PDB entry 9CV7 | electron microscopy, 3.80 A resolution | chains H and L of the 5 polymer chains in the assembly

[Chain H]
Protein: LJF-085 heavy chain Fv
Organism: Macaca mulatta
Chain sequence (123 residues; numbered 1 to 113 plus 11 insertion-coded residues; 1 number in that range is skipped by the numbering (no residue carries it; nothing is unmodelled there); the number before each row is that of its first residue; a row labelled like 82A-82C holds insertion residues (82A, then the next letters in order)):
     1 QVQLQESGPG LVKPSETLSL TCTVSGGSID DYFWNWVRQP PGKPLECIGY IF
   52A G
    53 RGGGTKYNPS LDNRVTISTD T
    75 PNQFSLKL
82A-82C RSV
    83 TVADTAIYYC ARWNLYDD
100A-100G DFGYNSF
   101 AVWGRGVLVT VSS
Unresolved in the structure: 1, 112-113
Disulfide bonds: Cys22-Cys92

[Chain L]
Protein: LJF-085 light chain Fv
Organism: Macaca mulatta
Chain sequence (107 residues; each row starts with the number of its first residue):
     1 DIQMTQSPSS LSASVGDTVT ITCQARHAVG KNLNWYQQKP GRGPQLLIYM ASSRHSGVPS
    61 RFRGSGSGRE FTLTINNLQP EDFATYSCQQ GYTYPWTFGQ GTKVEMK
Unresolved in the structure: 107
Disulfide bonds: Cys23-Cys88

[Interface between chain H and chain L]
Contacting residue pairs - 51 pairs, chain H then chain L:
  Val37(H) with Phe98(L), hydrophobic
  Pro44(H) with Phe98(L); Gly99(L)
  Leu45(H) with Phe98(L)
  Cys47(H) with Trp96(L), hydrogen bond (side chain-backbone)
  Ile48(H) with Tyr94(L), hydrogen bond (backbone-side chain)
  Gly49(H) with Tyr94(L), hydrogen bond (backbone-side chain)
  Tyr50(H) with Tyr94(L), hydrogen bond (backbone-side chain); Trp96(L), hydrophobic
  Lys58(H) with Tyr94(L), hydrogen bond (backbone-side chain)
  Tyr59(H) with Tyr94(L)
  Asn60(H) with Tyr94(L); Pro95(L)
  Tyr91(H) with Gln38(L), hydrogen bond; Arg42(L); Gly43(L); Pro44(L)
  Trp95(H) with Asn34(L); Tyr36(L); Gln89(L); Gln90(L); Trp96(L)
  Phe100B(H) with His55(L), hydrogen bond (backbone-side chain); Ser56(L)
  Gly100C(H) with Leu46(L); Tyr49(L); His55(L)
  Tyr100D(H) with Asn34(L); Tyr49(L); Met50(L), hydrophobic
  Asn100E(H) with Asn32(L); Asn34(L), hydrogen bond (backbone-side chain); Tyr49(L); Met50(L)
  Ser100F(H) with Asn34(L), hydrogen bond; Tyr36(L), hydrogen bond; Leu46(L)
  Phe100G(H) with Tyr36(L), hydrogen bond (backbone-side chain); Leu46(L); Gln89(L); Phe98(L), hydrophobic
  Ala101(H) with Gln45(L); Leu46(L)
  Val102(H) with Gln45(L)
  Trp103(H) with Tyr36(L), hydrophobic; Pro44(L); Gln45(L), hydrogen bond (backbone-side chain); Phe98(L), hydrophobic
  Gly104(H) with Gly43(L)
  Arg105(H) with Arg42(L); Gly43(L)
Also at the interface, not in a pair above, chain H (25 interface residues in all): Lys43, Glu46
Also at the interface, not in a pair above, chain L (25 interface residues in all): Ile48, Arg54, Gly91, Thr97, Gln100

[In short]
Chain H and chain L each contribute 25 residues to their interface, with 12 hydrogen bonds. Polar contacts
include Cys47(H)-Trp96(L), Ile48(H)-Tyr94(L) and Gly49(H)-Tyr94(L).
Chain H is LJF-085 heavy chain Fv and chain L is LJF-085 light chain Fv, both from Macaca mulatta; the
structure, LJF-085 Fab in complex with HIV Env ZM233 NFL TD CC3+ trimer, was determined by electron
microscopy, deposited together with 9DMF, 9CU5 and 9CU6.
